1JYO - chains E and F of the 6 polymer chains in the assembly; structure by X-ray diffraction, 1.90 A resolution.

Chain E (and F):
Molecule: protein tyrosine phosphatase SptP
Organism: Salmonella typhimurium
Notes: chain F of this document is another copy of the same molecule, construct and numbering; everything in this record applies to it too
UniProt: P74873 (SPTP_SALTY); residue numbers follow UniProt; this construct covers 35-139
Sequence (105 residues; row label = number of the first residue in the row):
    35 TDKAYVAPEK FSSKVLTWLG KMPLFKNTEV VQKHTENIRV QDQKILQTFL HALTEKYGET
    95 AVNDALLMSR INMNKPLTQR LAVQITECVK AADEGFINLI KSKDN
Unresolved in the structure: 35, 138-139 (chain F: 35)

Chain E / chain F interface:
Residue-residue contacts (14; chain E residue first):
  Ile119(E) - Glu121(F)
  Glu121(E) - Ile119(F)
  Cys122(E) - Glu121(F)
  Cys122(E) - Cys122(F)  disulfide
  Cys122(E) - Ile131(F)
  Val123(E) - Ile134(F)  hydrophobic
  Val123(E) - Lys135(F)
  Ala126(E) - Ile131(F)  hydrophobic
  Asp127(E) - Lys135(F)  salt bridge
  Ile131(E) - Cys122(F)
  Ile131(E) - Ala126(F)  hydrophobic
  Ile131(E) - Ile131(F)  hydrophobic
  Lys135(E) - Ala126(F)
  Lys135(E) - Asp127(F)  salt bridge
Interface residues without a listed pair, chain E (14 interface residues in all): Val117, Gln118, Thr120, Ala125, Phe130, Ile134
Interface residues without a listed pair, chain F (11 interface residues in all): Val117, Val123, Ala125
Disulfides between the chains: Cys122(E)-Cys122(F)

In short:
14 residues of chain E face 11 of chain F across their interface; the contacts include 1 disulfide bond and 2
salt bridges. The salt-bridged pair is Asp127(E)-Lys135(F).
Both chains are protein tyrosine phosphatase SptP (Salmonella typhimurium). Entry 1JYO (Structure of the
Salmonella Virulence Effector SptP in Complex with its Secretion Chaperone SicP) was determined by X-ray
diffraction.
